PDB entry 6O7I | electron microscopy, 3.20 A resolution | chains C and D of the 11 polymer chains in the assembly

# Chain C (and D)
Name: Csm3
From: Thermococcus onnurineus (strain NA1)
Notes: chain D of this document is another copy of the same molecule, construct and numbering; everything in this record applies to it too
Reference sequence: B6YWC0 (B6YWC0_THEON); residues 1-290 here = UniProt positions 1-290
Sequence (291 residues; each row starts with the number of its first residue; numbering starts at 0):
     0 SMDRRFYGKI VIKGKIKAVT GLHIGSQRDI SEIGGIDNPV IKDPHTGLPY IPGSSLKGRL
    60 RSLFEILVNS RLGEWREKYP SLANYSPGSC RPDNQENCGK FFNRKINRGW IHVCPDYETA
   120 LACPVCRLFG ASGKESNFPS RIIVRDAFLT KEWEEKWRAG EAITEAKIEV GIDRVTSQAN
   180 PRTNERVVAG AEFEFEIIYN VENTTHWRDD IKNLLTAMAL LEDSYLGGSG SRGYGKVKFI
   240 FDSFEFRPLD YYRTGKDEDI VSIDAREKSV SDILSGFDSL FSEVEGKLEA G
Disordered / not traced: 0-3, 27-35, 288-290 (chain D: 0, 26-37, 273-275, 288-290)
Sequence notes: expression tag (0)
Ion coordination: Zn2+: Cys113, Cys122, Cys125

# Chain C / chain D interface
Residue-residue contacts - 76 pairs, chain C then chain D:
  Val18(C) with Phe147(D)
  Thr19(C) with Asp145(D)
  Ile65(C) with Arg4(D); Phe5(D), hydrophobic
  Leu66(C) with Phe5(D), hydrophobic; Leu248(D), hydrophobic
  Asn68(C) with Arg3(D), hydrogen bond (side chain-backbone)
  Ser69(C) with Arg4(D), hydrogen bond (backbone-side chain); Phe5(D), hydrogen bond (side chain-backbone); Leu248(D)
  Arg70(C) with Leu248(D); Arg252(D)
  Trp74(C) with Arg252(D)
  Ser88(C) with Met1(D); Asp2(D)
  Arg90(C) with Glu134(D)
  Trp152(C) with His44(D)
  Glu164(C) with Pro43(D)
  Lys166(C) with Tyr49(D); Pro51(D); Ser53(D), hydrogen bond
  Ile171(C) with Ile110(D)
  Asp172(C) with Arg90(D), salt bridge; Trp109(D), hydrogen bond (side chain-backbone)
  Arg173(C) with Glu64(D), salt bridge; Ile65(D); Phe101(D); Trp109(D), hydrogen bond (backbone-backbone); Ile110(D)
  Val174(C) with Phe101(D), hydrophobic
  Gln177(C) with Arg90(D), hydrogen bond; Arg107(D); Gly108(D)
  Asn179(C) with Asn106(D); Arg107(D); Gly108(D)
  Arg185(C) with Tyr49(D), hydrogen bond; Asp145(D), salt bridge
  Val187(C) with Pro43(D), hydrophobic; His44(D)
  Ala188(C) with His44(D)
  Thr215(C) with Tyr251(D); Arg252(D)
  Ala218(C) with Tyr251(D)
  Leu219(C) with Tyr251(D), hydrophobic
  Asp222(C) with Lys8(D); Ile142(D); Arg144(D), hydrogen bond (backbone-side chain); Ile197(D); Tyr251(D), hydrogen bond
  Ser223(C) with Lys8(D); Arg144(D), hydrogen bond (backbone-side chain)
  Gly229(C) with Ile142(D)
  Ser230(C) with Lys56(D); Ile141(D); Ile142(D); Val143(D), hydrogen bond (backbone-backbone)
  Arg231(C) with Gly52(D); Ser53(D), hydrogen bond (backbone-backbone); Val143(D); Asp145(D)
  Gly232(C) with Val143(D), hydrogen bond (backbone-backbone); Arg144(D); Asp145(D)
  Gly234(C) with Arg144(D)
  Lys235(C) with Arg144(D); Glu195(D), salt bridge
  Val269(C) with Tyr250(D); Gly254(D)
  Ile272(C) with Tyr251(D); Arg252(D); Thr253(D); Gly254(D)
  Leu273(C) with Thr253(D); Gly254(D); Lys255(D)
Also at the interface, not in a pair above, chain C (45 interface residues in all): Pro86, Gly87, Pro91, Arg107, Lys155, Glu168, Thr175, Glu221, Tyr224
Also at the interface, not in a pair above, chain D (43 interface residues in all): Arg60, Ser61, Ile105, Ser139, Arg246

# Overview
45 residues of chain C and 43 residues of chain D are in contact; the contacts include 14 hydrogen bonds and 4
salt bridges. Polar pairs include Asp172(C)-Arg90(D), Arg173(C)-Glu64(D) and Arg185(C)-Asp145(D). The Zn2+
site is built by Cys113(C), Cys122(C) and Cys125(C).
Chain C and chain D are both Csm3 (Thermococcus onnurineus (strain NA1)); the structure, Cryo-EM structure of
Csm-crRNA-target RNA ternary bigger complex in complex with cA4 in type III-A CRISPR-Cas ..., was determined
by electron microscopy (same publication as 6O73, 6O74, 6O75, 6O78, 6O79, 6O7B and 3 further entries).
